1MMT - chain A; structure by X-ray diffraction, 2.00 A resolution.

== Chain A ==
Name: Phenylalanine-4-hydroxylase
Source organism: Homo sapiens
Notes: EC 1.14.16.1; fragment: catalytic domain (residues 103-427)
UniProt: P00439 (PH4H_HUMAN); residues 103-427 here = UniProt positions 103-427
Amino-acid sequence (325 residues; row label = number of the first residue in the row):
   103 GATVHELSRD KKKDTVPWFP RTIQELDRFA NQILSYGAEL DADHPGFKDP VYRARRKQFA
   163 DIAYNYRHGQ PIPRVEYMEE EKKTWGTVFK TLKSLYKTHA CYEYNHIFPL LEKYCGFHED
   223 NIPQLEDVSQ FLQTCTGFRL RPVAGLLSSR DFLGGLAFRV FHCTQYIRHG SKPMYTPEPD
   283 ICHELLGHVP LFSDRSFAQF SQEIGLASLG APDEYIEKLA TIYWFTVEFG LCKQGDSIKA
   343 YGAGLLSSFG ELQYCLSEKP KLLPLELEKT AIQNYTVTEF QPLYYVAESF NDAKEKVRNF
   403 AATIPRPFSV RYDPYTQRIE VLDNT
Disordered / not traced: 103-116, 425-427
Ion coordination: Fe2+: H285, H290, E330
Small-molecule neighbours:
  - tetrahydrobiopterin (H4B): Y138, V245, G247, L248, L249, S250, S251, F254, L255, F263, H264, T266, P281, H285, E286, H290, Y325, W326, E330
  - norleucine (NLE): Y138, R270, Y277, T278, P279, E280, P281, H285, W326, E330, F331, G346, S349, S350

== Overview ==
Chain A binds tetrahydrobiopterin and norleucine. H285, H290 and E330 form the Fe2+ site.
Chain A is Phenylalanine-4-hydroxylase (Homo sapiens); the structure, Crystal structure of ternary complex of
the catalytic domain of human phenylalanine hydroxylase (Fe(II)) complexed with ..., was determined by X-ray
diffraction (same publication as 1MMK).
